8YQN - chains C and D of the 7 polymer chains in the assembly; structure by electron microscopy, 2.27 A resolution.

[Chain C]
Name: Acetylcholine receptor subunit beta
From: Tetronarce californica
UniProtKB: P02712 (ACHB_TETCF); residues 1-469 here correspond to UniProt positions 25-493 (UniProt number = residue number + 24)
Amino-acid sequence (469 residues; numbered 1 to 469; the number before each row is that of its first residue):
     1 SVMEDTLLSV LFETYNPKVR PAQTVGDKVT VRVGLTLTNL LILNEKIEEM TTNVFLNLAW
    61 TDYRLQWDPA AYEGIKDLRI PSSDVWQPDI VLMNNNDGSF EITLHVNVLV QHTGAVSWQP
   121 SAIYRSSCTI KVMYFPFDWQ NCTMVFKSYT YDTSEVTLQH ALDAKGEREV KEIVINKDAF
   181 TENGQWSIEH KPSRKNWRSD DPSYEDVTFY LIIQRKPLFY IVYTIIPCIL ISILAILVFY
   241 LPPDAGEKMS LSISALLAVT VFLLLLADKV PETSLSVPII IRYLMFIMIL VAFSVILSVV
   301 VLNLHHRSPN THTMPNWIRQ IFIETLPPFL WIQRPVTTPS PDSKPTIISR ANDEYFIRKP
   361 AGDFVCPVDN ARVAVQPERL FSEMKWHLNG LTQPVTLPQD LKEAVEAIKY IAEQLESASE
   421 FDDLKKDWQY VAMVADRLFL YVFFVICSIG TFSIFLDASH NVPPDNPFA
Unresolved in the structure: 337-397
Disulfide bonds: Cys128-Cys142
Covalently attached groups: glycan linked to Asn141
Curated features (UniProtKB/Swiss-Prot):
  - modified residue: Tyr355 (Phosphotyrosine)
  - glycosylation: Asn141 (N-linked (GlcNAc...) asparagine)

[Chain D]
Name: Acetylcholine receptor subunit alpha
From: Tetronarce californica
UniProtKB: P02710 (ACHA_TETCF); residues 1-437 here correspond to UniProt positions 25-461 (UniProt number = residue number + 24)
Amino-acid sequence (437 residues; each row starts with the number of its first residue):
     1 SEHETRLVAN LLENYNKVIR PVEHHTHFVD ITVGLQLIQL ISVDEVNQIV ETNVRLRQQW
    61 IDVRLRWNPA DYGGIKKIRL PSDDVWLPDL VLYNNADGDF AIVHMTKLLL DYTGKIMWTP
   121 PAIFKSYCEI IVTHFPFDQQ NCTMKLGIWT YDGTKVSISP ESDRPDLSTF MESGEWVMKD
   181 YRGWKHWVYY TCCPDTPYLD ITYHFIMQRI PLYFVVNVII PCLLFSFLTG LVFYLPTDSG
   241 EKMTLSISVL LSLTVFLLVI VELIPSTSSA VPLIGKYMLF TMIFVISSII ITVVVINTHH
   301 RSPSTHTMPQ WVRKIFIDTI PNVMFFSTMK RASKEKQENK IFADDIDISD ISGKQVTGEV
   361 IFQTPLIKNP DVKSAIEGVK YIAEHMKSDE ESSNAAEEWK YVAMVIDHIL LCVFMLICII
   421 GTVSVFAGRL IELSQEG
Unresolved in the structure: 332-368, 435-437
Disulfide bonds: Cys128-Cys142
Covalently attached groups: glycan linked to Asn141
Curated features (UniProtKB/Swiss-Prot):
  - glycosylation: Asn141 (N-linked (GlcNAc...) asparagine)

[Interface between chain C and chain D]
Residue-residue contacts (97):
  Lys18(C) with Leu12(D); Asp84(D), salt bridge; Lys107(D)
  Val19(C) with Ser1(D); Glu4(D); Thr5(D)
  Arg20(C) with Ser1(D); Glu4(D)
  Pro21(C) with Ser1(D)
  Ala22(C) with Ser1(D), hydrogen bond (backbone-backbone)
  Gln23(C) with Glu2(D)
  Val25(C) with Gly73(D); Ile75(D), hydrophobic
  Tyr63(C) with Ser1(D), hydrogen bond; Glu2(D), hydrogen bond
  Arg64(C) with Ser1(D), hydrogen bond
  Asn96(C) with Gln39(D)
  Gly98(C) with His104(D), hydrogen bond (backbone-side chain)
  Phe100(C) with Arg55(D); Pro121(D), hydrophobic
  Tyr149(C) with Arg55(D); Thr106(D); Thr119(D), hydrogen bond (side chain-backbone); Pro120(D); Pro121(D)
  Thr150(C) with Arg79(D), hydrogen bond (backbone-side chain); Lys107(D)
  Tyr151(C) with Arg79(D); Lys107(D), hydrogen bond
  Glu155(C) with Arg79(D), salt bridge
  Gly246(C) with Glu241(D)
  Glu247(C) with Glu241(D)
  Lys248(C) with Glu241(D), hydrogen bond (backbone-side chain)
  Met249(C) with Glu241(D), hydrogen bond (backbone-side chain); Leu245(D), hydrophobic
  Ser250(C) with Glu241(D), hydrogen bond (backbone-side chain); Thr244(D)
  Ile253(C) with Leu245(D), hydrophobic; Ser248(D); Val249(D), hydrophobic
  Leu256(C) with Leu228(D), hydrophobic
  Leu257(C) with Ser252(D); Val255(D), hydrophobic
  Thr260(C) with Ser252(D); Val255(D)
  Leu264(C) with Val259(D), hydrophobic
  Ala267(C) with Val259(D), hydrophobic; Leu263(D)
  Pro271(C) with Tyr213(D)
  Glu272(C) with Glu175(D); Tyr213(D)
  Thr273(C) with Gly174(D); Tyr213(D)
  Ser274(C) with Gly174(D), hydrogen bond (backbone-backbone); Ile210(D), hydrogen bond (side chain-backbone); Leu212(D), hydrogen bond (side chain-backbone); Tyr213(D), hydrogen bond (side chain-backbone)
  Leu275(C) with Gly174(D)
  Ser276(C) with Leu212(D)
  Val277(C) with Leu212(D), hydrophobic; Val216(D), hydrophobic
  Met285(C) with Val216(D)
  Met288(C) with Leu224(D), hydrophobic
  Ala292(C) with Leu224(D), hydrophobic
  Ile296(C) with Phe227(D), hydrophobic; Leu231(D), hydrophobic
  Val299(C) with Leu231(D), hydrophobic; Tyr234(D); Leu235(D), hydrophobic
  Leu302(C) with Leu235(D), hydrophobic; Pro236(D)
  Asn303(C) with Tyr234(D), hydrogen bond (side chain-backbone)
  His306(C) with Pro236(D); Asp238(D); Ser239(D)
  Arg307(C) with Tyr234(D), hydrogen bond
  Asn310(C) with Lys330(D); Glu397(D)
  Thr311(C) with Met329(D); Lys330(D), hydrogen bond (backbone-backbone); Met404(D)
  His312(C) with Thr328(D); Met329(D); Lys330(D); Met404(D)
  Thr313(C) with Thr328(D), hydrogen bond (backbone-backbone)
  Pro315(C) with Thr328(D)
  Asp400(C) with Ile376(D)
  Glu403(C) with Lys380(D), salt bridge
  Ala407(C) with Val379(D), hydrophobic; Ala383(D), hydrophobic
  Tyr410(C) with Ala383(D); Met386(D); Lys387(D), hydrogen bond (side chain-backbone); Glu390(D)
  Ile411(C) with Met386(D), hydrophobic
  Gln414(C) with Glu390(D)
Other interface residues (no listed pair), chain C (68 interface residues in all): Thr14, Asn16, Met93, Ser127, Asp152, Arg198, Val261, Leu263, Val270, Ile281, Val295, Val300, Pro309, Ile408
Other interface residues (no listed pair), chain D (68 interface residues in all): His3, Val8, Ile41, Gly74, Pro81, Ile123, Thr169, Met171, Asn217, Pro221, Phe225, Leu251, Phe256, Leu258, Tyr401

[Summary]
The chain C/chain D interface involves 68 residues from each chain, with 20 hydrogen bonds and 3 salt bridges.
Among the polar pairs are Lys18(C)-Asp84(D), Glu155(C)-Arg79(D) and Glu403(C)-Lys380(D).
Chain C is Acetylcholine receptor subunit beta and chain D is Acetylcholine receptor subunit alpha, both from
Tetronarce californica; the structure, Torpedo acetylcholine receptor in complex with Erabutoxin A, was
determined by electron microscopy.
